PDB entry 7KK7 | X-ray diffraction, 2.80 A resolution | chain A

# Chain A
Molecule: Pleckstrin homology domain-containing family A member 7
Organism: Homo sapiens
UniProt: Q6IQ23 (PKHA7_HUMAN); residues 164-285 here = UniProt positions 164-285
Sequence (127 residues; row label = number of the first residue in the row):
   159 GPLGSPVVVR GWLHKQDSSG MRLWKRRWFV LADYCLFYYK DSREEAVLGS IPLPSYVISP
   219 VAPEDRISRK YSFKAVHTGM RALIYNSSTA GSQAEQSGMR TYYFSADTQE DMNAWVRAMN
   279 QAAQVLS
Unresolved in the structure: 159-160, 237-257, 285
Sequence notes: expression tag (159-163)
Reported in the primary citation:
  - contacts within the chain: Lys173-Asp175 (hydrogen bond), Asp175-Lys183, Asp175-Ser177
  - mutagenesis - D175K (Kd=10.7 uM): increased binding to IP(4,5)P2
  - mutagenesis - D175K (Kd=3.5 uM): increased binding to IP(3,4,5)P3

# Overview
The paper reports that D175K increases binding to IP(4,5)P2; contacts within the chain involving Asp175,
Lys173 and Lys183 among others.
Chain A is Pleckstrin homology domain-containing family A member 7 (Homo sapiens); the structure, crystal
structure of ligand-free PLEKHA7 PH domain, was determined by X-ray diffraction (same publication as 7KJO and
7KJZ).
